5XAG - chains B and C of the 6 polymer chains in the assembly; structure by X-ray diffraction, 2.56 A resolution.

== Chain B ==
Name: Tubulin beta-2B chain
From: Bos taurus
UniProt: Q6B856 (TBB2B_BOVIN); the author numbering skips numbers that UniProt does not, so the offset changes along the chain: 1-42 = UniProt 1-42; 45-360 = UniProt 43-358; 369-455 = UniProt 359-445
Sequence (445 residues; numbered 1 to 455; 10 numbers in that range are skipped by the numbering (no residue carries them; nothing is unmodelled there); the number before each row is that of its first residue):
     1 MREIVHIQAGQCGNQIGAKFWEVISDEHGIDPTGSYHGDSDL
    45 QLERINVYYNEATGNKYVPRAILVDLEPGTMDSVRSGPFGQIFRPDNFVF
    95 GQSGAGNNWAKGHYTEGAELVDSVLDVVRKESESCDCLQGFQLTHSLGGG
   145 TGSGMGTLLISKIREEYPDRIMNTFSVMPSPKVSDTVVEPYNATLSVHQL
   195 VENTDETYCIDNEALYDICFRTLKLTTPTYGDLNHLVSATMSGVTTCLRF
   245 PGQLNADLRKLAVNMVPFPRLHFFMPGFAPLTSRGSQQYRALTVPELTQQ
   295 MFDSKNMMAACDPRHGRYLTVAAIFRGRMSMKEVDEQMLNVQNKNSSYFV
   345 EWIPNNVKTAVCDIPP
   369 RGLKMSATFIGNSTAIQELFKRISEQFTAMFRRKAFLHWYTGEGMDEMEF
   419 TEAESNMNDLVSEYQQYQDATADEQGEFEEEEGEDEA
Unresolved in the structure: 278-281, 439-455
Swiss-Prot annotation at these positions:
  - motif: Met-1 to Ile-4 (MREI motif)
  - binding site (GTP): Gln-11, Glu-71, Ser-140, Gly-144, Thr-145, Gly-146, Asn-206, Asn-228
  - binding site (Mg(2+)): Glu-71
  - modified residue: Ser-40 (Phosphoserine), Thr-57 (Phosphothreonine), Lys-60 (N6-acetyllysine), Ser-174 (Phosphoserine), Thr-287 (Phosphothreonine), Thr-292 (Phosphothreonine), Arg-320 (Omega-N-methylarginine), Glu-448 (5-glutamyl polyglutamate)
  - cross-link (Glycyl lysine isopeptide (Lys-Gly)): Lys-60 (interchain with G-Cter in ubiquitin), Lys-326 (interchain with G-Cter in ubiquitin)
Metal / ion sites: Mg2+: Gln-11, Asp-179 (together with GDP); Ca2+ site 1 near Glu-113 (its only coordinating residue here)
Small-molecule neighbours:
  - 93X ((3R,4R)-3-(hydroxymethyl)-4-(4-methoxy-3-oxidanyl-phenyl)-1-(3,4,5-trimethoxyphenyl)azetidin-2-one): Gly-237, Val-238, Cys-241, Leu-242, Leu-248, Asn-249, Ala-250, Asp-251, Lys-254, Leu-255, Asn-258, Met-259, Thr-314, Val-315, Ala-316, Ala-317, Ile-318, Asn-350, Lys-352, Thr-353, Ala-354, Ile-378
  - GDP (guanosine-5'-diphosphate): Gly-10, Gln-11, Cys-12, Gln-15, Ile-16, Asp-69, Asn-101, Ser-140, Gly-142, Gly-143, Gly-144, Thr-145, Gly-146, Ser-147, Val-171, Pro-173, Val-177, Asp-179, Glu-183, Asn-206, Leu-209, Tyr-224, Leu-227, Asn-228

== Chain C ==
Name: Tubulin alpha-1B chain
From: Bos taurus
UniProt: P81947 (TBA1B_BOVIN); residue numbers follow UniProt; this construct covers 1-451
Sequence (451 residues; each row starts with the number of its first residue):
     1 MRECISIHVGQAGVQIGNACWELYCLEHGIQPDGQMPSDKTIGGGDDSFN
    51 TFFSETGAGKHVPRAVFVDLEPTVIDEVRTGTYRQLFHPEQLITGKEDAA
   101 NNYARGHYTIGKEIIDLVLDRIRKLADQCTGLQGFLVFHSFGGGTGSGFT
   151 SLLMERLSVDYGKKSKLEFSIYPAPQVSTAVVEPYNSILTTHTTLEHSDC
   201 AFMVDNEAIYDICRRNLDIERPTYTNLNRLISQIVSSITASLRFDGALNV
   251 DLTEFQTNLVPYPRIHFPLATYAPVISAEKAYHEQLSVAEITNACFEPAN
   301 QMVKCDPRHGKYMACCLLYRGDVVPKDVNAAIATIKTKRSIQFVDWCPTG
   351 FKVGINYQPPTVVPGGDLAKVQRAVCMLSNTTAIAEAWARLDHKFDLMYA
   401 KRAFVHWYVGEGMEEGEFSEAREDMAALEKDYEEVGVDSVEGEGEEEGEE
   451 Y
Unresolved in the structure: 441-451
Metal / ion sites: Mg2+: Glu-71 (together with GTP)
Small-molecule neighbours:
  - 93X ((3R,4R)-3-(hydroxymethyl)-4-(4-methoxy-3-oxidanyl-phenyl)-1-(3,4,5-trimethoxyphenyl)azetidin-2-one): Asn-101, Thr-179, Ala-180, Val-181
  - GTP (guanosine-5'-triphosphate): Gly-10, Gln-11, Ala-12, Gln-15, Ile-16, Asp-69, Asp-98, Ala-99, Ala-100, Asn-101, Ser-140, Gly-142, Gly-143, Gly-144, Thr-145, Gly-146, Ile-171, Pro-173, Val-177, Ser-178, Thr-179, Glu-183, Asn-206, Tyr-224, Leu-227, Asn-228, Ile-231

== How chain B and chain C interact ==
Pairs across the interface (39; chain B residue first):
  Gln-96(B) / Met-1(C)
  Gln-96(B) / Arg-2(C)
  Asn-101(B) / Glu-254(C)
  Asp-179(B) / Glu-254(C)
  Asp-179(B) / Lys-352(C)  hydrogen bond (backbone-side chain)
  Thr-180(B) / Glu-254(C)
  Thr-180(B) / Asn-258(C)
  Val-181(B) / Asn-258(C)  hydrogen bond (backbone-side chain)
  Val-181(B) / Pro-348(C)  hydrophobic
  Val-182(B) / Thr-257(C)
  Thr-221(B) / Lys-326(C)
  Thr-221(B) / Asn-329(C)
  Ala-397(B) / Trp-346(C)
  Met-398(B) / Trp-346(C)
  Arg-400(B) / Ser-439(C)  hydrogen bond
  Arg-401(B) / Tyr-262(C)  hydrogen bond (backbone-side chain)
  Arg-401(B) / Asp-345(C)  salt bridge
  Arg-401(B) / Trp-346(C)
  Arg-401(B) / Glu-434(C)  hydrogen bond (side chain-backbone)
  Arg-401(B) / Val-435(C)
  Arg-401(B) / Val-437(C)  hydrogen bond (side chain-backbone)
  Arg-401(B) / Asp-438(C)
  Arg-401(B) / Ser-439(C)  hydrogen bond
  Lys-402(B) / Tyr-262(C)
  Ala-403(B) / Pro-261(C)
  Ala-403(B) / Tyr-262(C)
  Ala-403(B) / Trp-346(C)  hydrophobic
  Phe-404(B) / Thr-257(C)
  Phe-404(B) / Asn-258(C)
  Phe-404(B) / Val-260(C)
  Phe-404(B) / Pro-261(C)  hydrogen bond (backbone-backbone)
  Phe-404(B) / Trp-346(C)  hydrophobic
  His-406(B) / Val-260(C)  hydrogen bond (side chain-backbone)
  His-406(B) / Pro-261(C)
  His-406(B) / Tyr-262(C)
  His-406(B) / Pro-263(C)
  Trp-407(B) / Gln-256(C)
  Trp-407(B) / Thr-257(C)  hydrogen bond (side chain-backbone)
  Trp-407(B) / Val-260(C)
Other interface residues (no listed pair), chain B (18 interface residues in all): Pro-72, Gly-100
Other interface residues (no listed pair), chain C (22 interface residues in all): Cys-347

== Summary ==
The interface between chain B and chain C involves 18 residues on one side and 22 on the other, with 10
hydrogen bonds and 1 salt bridge. Polar pairs include Arg-401(B)/Asp-345(C), Asp-179(B)/Lys-352(C) and
Val-181(B)/Asn-258(C). Ligands of chain B: GDP and compound 93X.
Here chain B is Tubulin beta-2B chain and chain C is Tubulin alpha-1B chain, both from Bos taurus. Entry 5XAG
(Crystal structure of tubulin-stathmin-TTL-Compound Z2 complex) was determined by X-ray diffraction together
with 5XAF from the same study.
